Entry 4N3R (X-ray diffraction, 1.90 A resolution); this record covers chain A.

Chain A:
Molecule: Tankyrase-1
Source organism: Homo sapiens
Notes: EC 2.4.2.30
UniProtKB: O95271 (TNKS1_HUMAN); numbering as in UniProt (aligned over 1104-1314)
Amino-acid sequence (217 residues; row label = number of the first residue in the row):
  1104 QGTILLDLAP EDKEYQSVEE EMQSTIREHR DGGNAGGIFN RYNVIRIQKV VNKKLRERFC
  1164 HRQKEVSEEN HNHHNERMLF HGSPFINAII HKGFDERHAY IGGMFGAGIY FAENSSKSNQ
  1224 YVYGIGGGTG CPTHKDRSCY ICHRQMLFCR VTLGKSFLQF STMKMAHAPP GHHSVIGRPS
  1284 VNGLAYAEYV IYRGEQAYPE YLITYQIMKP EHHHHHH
Not modelled in the structure: 1316-1320
Sequence notes: expression tag (1315-1320)
Ion coordination: Zn2+: Cys1234, His1237, Cys1242, Cys1245
Ligand contacts: 2GU (5-(2-aminoquinazolin-6-yl)-N-(4,4-dimethyl-2-oxo-1,2,3,4-tetrahydroquinolin-7-yl)-2-fluorobenzamide): Phe1183, His1184, Gly1185, Phe1188, Ala1191, Ile1192, Lys1195, Gly1196, Phe1197, Asp1198, His1201, Ala1202, Tyr1203, Gly1211, Ile1212, Tyr1213, Phe1214, Ala1215, Lys1220, Ser1221, Tyr1224, Glu1291
Reported in the primary citation:
  - binding site for 2GU: Gly1185, Gly1196, Asp1198, Ser1221

Summary:
Chain A binds compound 2GU. Cys1234, His1237, Cys1242 and Cys1245 form the Zn2+ site. The paper reports a
binding site for 2GU at Gly1185, Gly1196 and Asp1198 among others.
Chain A is Tankyrase-1 (Homo sapiens); the structure, Co-crystal structure of tankyrase 1 with compound 2
(5-(2-aminoquinazolin-6-yl)-N-(4,4-dimethyl-2-oxo-1,2,3,4-tetrahydroquinolin-7-yl)-2-fluorobenzamide), was
determined by X-ray diffraction, deposited together with 4N4T and 4N4V.
